PDB entry 2WXB | X-ray diffraction, 2.00 A resolution | chains A and B

== Chain A (and B) ==
Protein: Acetylglutamate kinase
Organism: Escherichia coli
Notes: EC 2.7.2.8; chain B of this document is another copy of the same molecule, construct and numbering; everything in this record applies to it too
UniProtKB: P0A6C8 (ARGB_ECOLI); residues 1-258 here = UniProt positions 1-258
Amino-acid sequence (258 residues; each row starts with the number of its first residue):
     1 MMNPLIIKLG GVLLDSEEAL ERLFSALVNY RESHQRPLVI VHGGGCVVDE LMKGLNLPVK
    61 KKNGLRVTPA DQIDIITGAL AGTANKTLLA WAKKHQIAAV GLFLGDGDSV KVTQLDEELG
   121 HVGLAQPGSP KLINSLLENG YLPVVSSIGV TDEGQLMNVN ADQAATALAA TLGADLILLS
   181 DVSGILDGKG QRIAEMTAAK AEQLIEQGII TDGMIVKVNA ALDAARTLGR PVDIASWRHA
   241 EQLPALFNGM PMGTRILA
Unresolved in the structure: 1 (chain B: fully traced)
Swiss-Prot annotation at these positions:
  - binding site (substrate): G44, G45, R66, N158
  - binding site (ATP): D181 to L186, I209 to T211
  - site (Transition state stabilizer): K8, K217
  - mutagenesis: K8 (K8R: Reduces activity 50-fold. Increases KM for N-acetyl-L-glutamate and ATP about 10-fold), R66 (R66K: Increases KM for N-acetyl-L-glutamate over 1000-fold. Increases KM for ATP nearly 20-fold), N158 (N158Q: Increases KM for N-acetyl-L-glutamate over 1000-fold. Increases KM for ATP over 20-fold), D162 (D162E: Reduces activity over 99%. No effect on KM for N-acetyl-L-glutamate and ATP)
Small-molecule neighbours: (2R,3S)-1,4-dimercaptobutane-2,3-diol (DTU): K8, G10, G11, V12, G44, G45, N160, A161, D162

== Chain A / chain B interface ==
Contacting residue pairs (49):
  L51(A) - L55(B)  hydrophobic
  L51(A) - I75(B)  hydrophobic
  G54(A) - L55(B)
  L55(A) - L51(B)  hydrophobic
  L55(A) - G54(B)
  L55(A) - L55(B)  hydrophobic
  D74(A) - T83(B)  hydrogen bond (backbone-side chain)
  T77(A) - K86(B)
  G78(A) - G78(B)
  G78(A) - T83(B)  hydrogen bond (backbone-side chain)
  G82(A) - G82(B)
  T83(A) - D74(B)  hydrogen bond (side chain-backbone)
  T83(A) - G78(B)  hydrogen bond (side chain-backbone)
  K86(A) - T77(B)
  K86(A) - F103(B)
  K86(A) - L156(B)
  L89(A) - F103(B)  hydrophobic
  L89(A) - D106(B)
  A90(A) - G154(B)
  K93(A) - D108(B)  salt bridge
  K93(A) - T151(B)
  K93(A) - D152(B)  salt bridge
  K94(A) - E153(B)
  A99(A) - D106(B)
  V100(A) - L102(B)  hydrophobic
  V100(A) - D106(B)
  V100(A) - L132(B)  hydrophobic
  G101(A) - G101(B)
  G101(A) - D106(B)  hydrogen bond (backbone-side chain)
  L102(A) - V100(B)  hydrophobic
  F103(A) - K86(B)
  F103(A) - L89(B)  hydrophobic
  D106(A) - L89(B)
  D106(A) - A99(B)
  D106(A) - V100(B)
  D106(A) - G101(B)  hydrogen bond (side chain-backbone)
  D108(A) - K93(B)  salt bridge
  K131(A) - Y141(B)
  L132(A) - V100(B)  hydrophobic
  L132(A) - L136(B)  hydrophobic
  L132(A) - Y141(B)
  L136(A) - L132(B)  hydrophobic
  Y141(A) - K131(B)
  Y141(A) - L132(B)
  T151(A) - K93(B)
  D152(A) - K93(B)  salt bridge
  E153(A) - K94(B)
  G154(A) - A90(B)
  L156(A) - K86(B)
Other interface residues (no listed pair), chain A (35 interface residues in all): A81, T87, G107, S135, N139, V150
Other interface residues (no listed pair), chain B (36 interface residues in all): A81, T87, G107, S135, N139, V150

== In short ==
The interface between chain A and chain B involves 35 residues on one side and 36 on the other; the contacts
include 6 hydrogen bonds and 4 salt bridges. Polar contacts include K93(A)-D108(B), K93(A)-D152(B) and
D74(A)-T83(B). Ligands of chain A: (2R,3S)-1,4-dimercaptobutane-2,3-diol.
Chain A and chain B are both Acetylglutamate kinase (Escherichia coli); the structure, Acetylglutamate kinase
from Escherichia coli free of substrates, was determined by X-ray diffraction, deposited together with 2X2W.
